PDB entry 3VDD | X-ray diffraction, 3.20 A resolution | chains C and D of the 4 polymer chains in the assembly

Chain C:
Molecule: Protein VP3
From: Human rhinovirus 2
UniProt: P04936 (POLG_HRV2); residues 1-237 here correspond to UniProt positions 331-567 (UniProt number = residue number + 330)
Sequence (237 residues; numbered 1 to 237; the number before each row is that of its first residue):
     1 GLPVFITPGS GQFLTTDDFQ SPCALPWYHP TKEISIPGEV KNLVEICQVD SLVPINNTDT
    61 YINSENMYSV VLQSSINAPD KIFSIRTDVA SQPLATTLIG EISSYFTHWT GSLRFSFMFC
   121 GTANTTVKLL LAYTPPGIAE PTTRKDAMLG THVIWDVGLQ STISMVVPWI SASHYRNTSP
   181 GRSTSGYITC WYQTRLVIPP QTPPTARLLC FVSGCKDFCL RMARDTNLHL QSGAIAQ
UniProt features mapped onto this chain:
  - region: I235 to Q237 (Amphipathic alpha-helix)

Chain D:
Molecule: Protein VP4
From: Human rhinovirus 2
UniProt: P04936 (POLG_HRV2); residues 0-68 here correspond to UniProt positions 1-69 (UniProt number = residue number + 1)
Sequence (69 residues; numbered 0 to 68; the number before each row is that of its first residue; numbering starts at 0):
     0 MGAQVSRQNV GTHSTQNSVS NGSSLNYFNI NYFKDAASNG ASKLEFTQDP SKFTDPVKDV
    60 LEKGIPTLQ
Not modelled in the structure: 0-23, 60-68
UniProt features mapped onto this chain:
  - site: Q68 (Cleavage)
  - lipidation: G1 (N-myristoyl glycine)

Interface between chain C and chain D:
Pairs across the interface (27; chain C residue first):
  D18(C) - G39(D)
  D18(C) - A40(D)  hydrogen bond (side chain-backbone)
  Q20(C) - I29(D)  hydrogen bond (side chain-backbone)
  Q20(C) - N30(D)
  Q20(C) - Y31(D)  hydrogen bond (side chain-backbone)
  Q20(C) - F32(D)
  Q20(C) - S37(D)
  S21(C) - S37(D)  hydrogen bond (backbone-side chain)
  P22(C) - F32(D)  hydrophobic
  P22(C) - S37(D)
  C23(C) - D34(D)
  C23(C) - S37(D)  hydrogen bond (backbone-side chain)
  P26(C) - K33(D)
  P26(C) - D34(D)
  W27(C) - K33(D)
  W27(C) - D34(D)  hydrogen bond (backbone-side chain)
  G38(C) - K51(D)
  G38(C) - F52(D)
  E39(C) - K51(D)  hydrogen bond (backbone-side chain)
  E39(C) - F52(D)
  V40(C) - F52(D)  hydrophobic
  K41(C) - E44(D)  salt bridge
  K41(C) - F45(D)
  N42(C) - T46(D)
  E45(C) - T46(D)
  E45(C) - D48(D)
  E45(C) - F52(D)
Interface residues without a listed pair, chain C (15 interface residues in all): Q48, V49
Interface residues without a listed pair, chain D (19 interface residues in all): N28, N38, Q47, T53

Overview:
15 residues of chain C face 19 of chain D across their interface, with 7 hydrogen bonds and 1 salt bridge.
Among the polar pairs are K41(C)-E44(D), D18(C)-A40(D) and Q20(C)-I29(D).
Here chain C is Protein VP3 and chain D is Protein VP4, both from Human rhinovirus 2. Entry 3VDD (Structure of
HRV2 capsid complexed with antiviral compound BTA798) was determined by X-ray diffraction.
